PDB entry 5AYX | X-ray diffraction, 2.80 A resolution | chains B and F of the 6 polymer chains in the assembly

# Chain B (and F)
Name: Nicotinate-nucleotide pyrophosphorylase [carboxylating]
From: Homo sapiens
Notes: EC 2.4.2.19; chain F of this document is another copy of the same molecule, construct and numbering; everything in this record applies to it too
UniProtKB: Q15274 (NADC_HUMAN); residues 1-297 here = UniProt positions 1-297
Amino-acid sequence (305 residues; numbered 1 to 305; the number before each row is that of its first residue):
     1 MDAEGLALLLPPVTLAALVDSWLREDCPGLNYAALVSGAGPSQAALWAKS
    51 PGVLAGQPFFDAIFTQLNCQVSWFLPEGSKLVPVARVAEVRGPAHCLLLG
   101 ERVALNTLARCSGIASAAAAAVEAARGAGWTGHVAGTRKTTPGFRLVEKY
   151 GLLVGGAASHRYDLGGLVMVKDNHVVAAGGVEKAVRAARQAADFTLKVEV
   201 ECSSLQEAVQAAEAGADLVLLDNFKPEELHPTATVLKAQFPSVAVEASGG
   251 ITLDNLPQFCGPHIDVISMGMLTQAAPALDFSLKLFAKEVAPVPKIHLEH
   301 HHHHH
Unresolved in the structure: 290-305
Construct notes: expression tag (298-305)
UniProt features mapped onto this chain:
  - region: Leu8 to Pro12 (Important for hexamer formation)
  - binding site (quinolinate): Arg102, Arg138, Lys139, His160, Arg161, Lys171, Glu201, Asp222, Ser248 to Gly250, Gly270
  - mutagenesis: Met1 to Pro12 (Forms dimers instead of hexamers), Met1 to Leu10 (Forms dimers instead of hexamers), Met1 to Leu9 (Forms dimers instead of hexamers), Met1 to Leu8 (Forms dimers instead of hexamers), Met1 to Glu4 (No effect on hexamer formation), Arg102 (R102A/Q: Reduced activity), Arg138 (R138Q: Loss of activity), Lys139 (K139A/S: Loss of activity), Arg161 (R161A: Reduced activity; R161Q: Loss of activity), Lys171 (K171A/S: Loss of activity)
What the authors report for this chain:
  - self-association interface (contacts with another copy of this molecule); pairs are residue here / residue on that copy: Leu164-Leu196 (hydrophobic contact)

# Interface between chain B and chain F
Contacting residue pairs (25; chain B residue first):
  Asp20(B) - Val13(F)
  Leu23(B) - Val13(F)  hydrophobic
  Arg24(B) - Val13(F)
  Arg24(B) - Ala17(F)
  Cys27(B) - Pro11(F)
  Cys27(B) - Thr14(F)
  Pro28(B) - Thr14(F)
  Gly29(B) - Pro11(F)
  Leu30(B) - Leu9(F)
  Leu30(B) - Leu10(F)  hydrophobic
  Leu30(B) - Leu146(F)  hydrophobic
  Leu30(B) - Leu153(F)  hydrophobic
  Asn31(B) - Leu9(F)  hydrogen bond (backbone-backbone)
  Tyr32(B) - Leu9(F)  hydrophobic
  Tyr32(B) - His160(F)
  Tyr32(B) - Asp163(F)
  Tyr32(B) - Leu164(F)  hydrophobic
  Ala34(B) - Leu8(F)
  Leu35(B) - Gly5(F)
  Leu35(B) - Leu6(F)  hydrophobic
  Leu35(B) - Leu9(F)  hydrophobic
  Ala39(B) - Leu8(F)  hydrophobic
  Leu67(B) - Pro12(F)  hydrophobic
  His95(B) - Leu8(F)
  Leu99(B) - Pro12(F)
Interface residues without a listed pair, chain B (17 interface residues in all): Gly38, Gln66

# Overview
17 residues of chain B face 15 of chain F across their interface; the contacts include 1 hydrogen bond. The
hydrogen-bonded pair Asn31(B)-Leu9(F) is a backbone contact. UniProt lists 12 quinolinate-binding residues and
17 mutagenesis sites on chain B. The paper reports a self-association interface involving Leu164(B).
Both chains are Nicotinate-nucleotide pyrophosphorylase [carboxylating] (Homo sapiens). Entry 5AYX (Crystal
structure of Human Quinolinate Phosphoribosyltransferase) was determined by X-ray diffraction (same
publication as 5AYY).
